8WWI - chains A and R of the 5 polymer chains in the assembly; structure by electron microscopy, 3.43 A resolution.

Chain A:
Molecule: Guanine nucleotide-binding protein G(i) subunit alpha-1
From: Homo sapiens
UniProt: P63096 (GNAI1_HUMAN); residue numbers follow UniProt; this construct covers 1-354
Sequence (354 residues; numbered 1 to 354; the number before each row is that of its first residue):
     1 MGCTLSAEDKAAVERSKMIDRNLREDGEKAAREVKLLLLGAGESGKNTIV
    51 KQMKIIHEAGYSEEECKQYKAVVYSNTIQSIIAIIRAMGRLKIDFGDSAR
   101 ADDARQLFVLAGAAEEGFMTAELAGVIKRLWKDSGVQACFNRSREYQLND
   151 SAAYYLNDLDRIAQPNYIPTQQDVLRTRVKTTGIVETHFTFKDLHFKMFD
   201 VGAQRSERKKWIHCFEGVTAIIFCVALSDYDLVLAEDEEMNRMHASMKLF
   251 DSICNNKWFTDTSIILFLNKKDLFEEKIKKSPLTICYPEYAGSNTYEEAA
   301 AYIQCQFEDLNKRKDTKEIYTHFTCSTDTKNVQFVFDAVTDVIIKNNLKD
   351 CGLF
Disordered / not traced: 1-3, 55-181
Differences from the reference sequence: conflict Asn47 (Ser in P63096), Ala203 (Gly in P63096), Ala245 (Glu in P63096), Ser326 (Ala in P63096)
Curated features (UniProtKB/Swiss-Prot):
  - region: Lys35 to Lys46, Thr48 (G1 motif), Asp173 to Thr181 (G2 motif), Phe196 to Gly202, Gln204, Arg205 (G3 motif), Ile265 to Asp272 (G4 motif), Thr324, Cys325, Thr327 to Thr329 (G5 motif)
  - binding site (GTP): Glu43 to Lys46, Thr48, Ser151, Leu175 to Thr181, Asp200 to Gly202, Gln204, Asn269 to Asp272
  - binding site (Mg(2+)): Thr181
  - modified residue: Arg178 (ADP-ribosylarginine), Gln204 (Deamidated glutamine), Cys351 (ADP-ribosylcysteine)
  - lipidation: Gly2 (N-myristoyl glycine), Cys3 (S-palmitoyl cysteine)
  - natural variant: Gly40 (G40C: In NEDHISB; G40R: In NEDHISB), Gly45 (G45D: In NEDHISB), Thr48 (T48I: In NEDHISB; T48K: In NEDHISB), Gln52 (Q52P: In NEDHISB), Ser75 (deletion: In NEDHISB; uncertain significance), Gln172 (deletion: In NEDHISB), Asp173 (D173V: In NEDHISB), Glu186 to Phe189 (deletion: In NEDHISB; uncertain significance), Cys224 (C224Y: In NEDHISB), Lys270 (K270N: In NEDHISB; K270R: In NEDHISB), Asp272 (D272G: In NEDHISB), Val332 (V332E: In NEDHISB; uncertain significance)
  - mutagenesis: Gly42 (G42R: Abolishes switch to an activated conformation and dissociation from beta and gamma subunits upon GTP binding. Abolishes interaction with RGS family members), Glu116 (E116L: Enhances interaction (inactive GDP-bound) with RGS14), Gln147 (Q147L: Enhances interaction (inactive GDP-bound) with RGS14)

Chain R:
Molecule: Fusion protein 1, Melanin-concentrating hormone receptor 1, Fusion protein 2
From: Homo sapiens
UniProt: Q99705 (MCHR1_HUMAN); residues 1-396 carry their UniProt numbers (396 of 624 residues fall inside the UniProt entry; the rest is not from it)
Sequence (624 residues; row label = number of the first residue in the row; numbers below 1 keep their minus sign (Asp-52 is residue -52)):
   -52 DYKDDDDHHHHHHHHGQPGNGSAFLLAPNGSHAPDHNVTQQRDEENLYFQ
    -2 GVDMSVGAMKKGVGRAVGLGGGSGCQATEEDPLPNCGACAPGQGGRRWRL
    48 PQPAWVEGSSARLWEQATGTGWMDLEASLLPTGPNASNTSDGPDNLTSAG
    98 SPPRTGSISYINIIMPSVFGTICLLGIIGNSTVIFAVVKKSKLHWCNNVP
   148 DIFIINLSVVDLLFLLGMPFMIHQLMGNGVWHFGETMCTLITAMDANSQF
   198 TSTYILTAMAIDRYLATVHPISSTKFRKPSVATLVICLLWALSFISITPV
   248 WLYARLIPFPGGAVGCGIRLPNPDTDLYWFTLYQFFLAFALPFVVITAAY
   298 VRILQRMTSSVAPASQRSIRLRTKRVTRTAIAICLVFFVCWAPYYVLQLT
   348 QLSISRPTLTFVYLYNAAISLGYANSCLNPFVYIVLCETFRKRLVLSVKH
   398 MGSSGGGGSGGGGSSGVFTLEDFVGDWEQTAAYNLDQVLEQGGVSSLLQN
   448 LAVSVTPIQRIVRSGENALKIDIHVIIPYEGLSADQMAQIEEVFKVVYPV
   498 DDHHFKVILPYGTLVIDGVTPNMLNYFGRPYEGIAVFDGKKITVTGTLWN
   548 GNKIIDERLITPDGSMLFRVTINS
Disordered / not traced: -52 to 106, 396-571
Disulfides: Cys185-Cys263

Interface between chain A and chain R:
Residue-residue contacts - 56 pairs, chain A then chain R:
  Arg24(A) - His141(R)  hydrogen bond (side chain-backbone)
  Arg24(A) - Trp142(R)  hydrogen bond (side chain-backbone)
  Glu28(A) - Trp142(R)
  Glu28(A) - Cys143(R)
  Glu28(A) - Pro226(R)
  Ala31(A) - Asn144(R)
  Arg32(A) - Thr221(R)  hydrogen bond (side chain-backbone)
  Arg32(A) - Lys225(R)
  Lys192(A) - Ile218(R)
  Asp193(A) - Ile218(R)
  Leu194(A) - Ile218(R)  hydrophobic
  Lys314(A) - Arg314(R)
  Lys314(A) - Ser315(R)  hydrogen bond (backbone-backbone)
  Asp315(A) - Ser315(R)
  Asp315(A) - Leu318(R)
  Lys317(A) - Gln313(R)  hydrogen bond (backbone-side chain)
  Lys317(A) - Ser315(R)
  Glu318(A) - Gln313(R)
  Glu318(A) - Ser315(R)  hydrogen bond
  Glu318(A) - Arg319(R)  salt bridge
  Ile319(A) - Gln313(R)
  Tyr320(A) - Pro310(R)
  Phe334(A) - Val308(R)  hydrophobic
  Asp337(A) - Val308(R)
  Asp341(A) - Thr305(R)
  Asp341(A) - Ser306(R)
  Asp341(A) - Ala309(R)
  Asp341(A) - Arg319(R)  salt bridge
  Ile343(A) - Pro217(R)  hydrophobic
  Ile343(A) - Ile218(R)  hydrophobic
  Ile344(A) - Thr214(R)
  Ile344(A) - Pro217(R)  hydrophobic
  Ile344(A) - Met304(R)
  Lys345(A) - Arg319(R)
  Asn347(A) - Ala213(R)  hydrogen bond (side chain-backbone)
  Leu348(A) - Thr214(R)
  Leu348(A) - Val323(R)  hydrophobic
  Lys349(A) - Cys384(R)
  Asp350(A) - Pro147(R)
  Asp350(A) - Tyr380(R)  hydrogen bond (backbone-side chain)
  Cys351(A) - Arg210(R)  hydrogen bond (backbone-side chain)
  Cys351(A) - Ala213(R)  hydrophobic
  Cys351(A) - Tyr380(R)
  Gly352(A) - Tyr380(R)
  Gly352(A) - Leu383(R)
  Gly352(A) - Cys384(R)
  Leu353(A) - Arg210(R)
  Leu353(A) - Tyr297(R)  hydrophobic
  Leu353(A) - Ile300(R)  hydrophobic
  Leu353(A) - Thr326(R)  hydrogen bond (backbone-side chain)
  Leu353(A) - Leu383(R)
  Phe354(A) - Arg319(R)
  Phe354(A) - Arg322(R)
  Phe354(A) - Leu383(R)
  Phe354(A) - Cys384(R)
  Phe354(A) - Glu385(R)  hydrogen bond (backbone-backbone)
Other interface residues (no listed pair), chain A (31 interface residues in all): Asp20, Leu23, Asn311, Thr340
Other interface residues (no listed pair), chain R (40 interface residues in all): Leu140, Asp209, Lys222, Arg224, Ile316, Ile330, Thr386

Summary:
31 residues of chain A face 40 of chain R across their interface; the contacts include 11 hydrogen bonds and 2
salt bridges. Polar contacts include Glu318(A)-Arg319(R), Asp341(A)-Arg319(R) and Arg24(A)-His141(R). UniProt
lists 21 GTP-binding residues, Mg2+-binding residue Thr181(A) and 3 mutagenesis sites on chain A.
Here chain A is Guanine nucleotide-binding protein G(i) subunit alpha-1 and chain R is Fusion protein 1,
Melanin-concentrating hormone receptor 1, Fusion protein 2, both from Homo sapiens. Entry 8WWI (MCHR1-Gi
complex,S3 state) was determined by electron microscopy.
